5KEZ - chains A and B; structure by X-ray diffraction, 1.83 A resolution.

Chain A:
Protein: Pancreatic alpha-amylase
Source organism: Homo sapiens
Notes: EC 3.2.1.1
Reference sequence: P04746 (AMYP_HUMAN); residues 1-496 here correspond to UniProt positions 16-511 (UniProt number = residue number + 15)
Chain sequence (496 residues; row label = number of the first residue in the row):
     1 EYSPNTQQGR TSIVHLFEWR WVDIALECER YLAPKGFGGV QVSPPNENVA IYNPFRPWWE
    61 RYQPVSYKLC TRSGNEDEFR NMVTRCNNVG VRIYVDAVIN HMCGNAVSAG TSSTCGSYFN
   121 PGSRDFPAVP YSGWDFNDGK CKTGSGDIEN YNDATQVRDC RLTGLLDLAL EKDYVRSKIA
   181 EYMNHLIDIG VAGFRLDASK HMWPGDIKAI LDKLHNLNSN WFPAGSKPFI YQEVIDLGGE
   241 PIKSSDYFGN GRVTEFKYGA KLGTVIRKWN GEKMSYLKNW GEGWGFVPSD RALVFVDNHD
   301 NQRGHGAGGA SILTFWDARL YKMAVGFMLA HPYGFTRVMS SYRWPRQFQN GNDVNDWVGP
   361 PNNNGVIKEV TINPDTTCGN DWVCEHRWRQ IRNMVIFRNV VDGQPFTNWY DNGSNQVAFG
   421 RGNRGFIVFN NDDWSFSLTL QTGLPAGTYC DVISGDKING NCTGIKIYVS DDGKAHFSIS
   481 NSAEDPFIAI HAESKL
Modified positions: E1 (pyroglutamic acid; PCA)
UniProt features mapped onto this chain:
  - active site: D197 (Nucleophile), E233 (Proton donor)
  - binding site (Ca(2+)): N100, R158, D167, H201
  - binding site (chloride): R195, N298, R337
  - site: D300 (Transition state stabilizer)
  - glycosylation: N461 (N-linked (GlcNAc...) asparagine)
Cystine bridges: C28-C86, C70-C115, C141-C160, C378-C384, C450-C462
Ion coordination: Ca2+: N100, R158, D167, H201

Chain B:
Protein: Ace-dty-pro-tyr-ser-cys-trp-val-arg-his-NH2
Chain sequence (11 residues; row label = number of the first residue in the row; numbering starts at 0):
     0 XYPYSCWVRH X
Modified positions: ACE (acetyl group) at position 0; Y1 (D-tyrosine; DTY); NH2 (amino group) at position 10
Covalent attachments: covalent link ACE_0-C5

Interface between chain A and chain B:
Pairs across the interface - 28 pairs, chain A then chain B:
  W58(A) with Y3(B), hydrophobic; S4(B)
  W59(A) with Y3(B); W6(B)
  Y62(A) with Y3(B), hydrophobic
  Q63(A) with W6(B)
  H101(A) with Y3(B), hydrogen bond
  Y151(A) with Y1(B)
  L162(A) with Y1(B); P2(B), hydrophobic
  T163(A) with P2(B); W6(B), hydrogen bond; V7(B)
  L165(A) with Y3(B), hydrophobic
  D197(A) with Y3(B), hydrogen bond
  H201(A) with Y1(B)
  D300(A) with Y3(B), hydrogen bond (side chain-backbone); S4(B), hydrogen bond (side chain-backbone)
  R303(A) with S4(B)
  H305(A) with S4(B); C5(B); R8(B)
  D353(A) with R8(B), hydrogen bond (backbone-side chain)
  V354(A) with H9(B)
  D356(A) with S4(B), hydrogen bond; R8(B), salt bridge; H9(B), salt bridge
  W357(A) with H9(B)
Interface residues without a listed pair, chain A (23 interface residues in all): P54, A198, K200, I235, N352
Interface residues without a listed pair, chain B (10 interface residues in all): ACE_0

Overview:
The interface between chain A and chain B involves 23 residues on one side and 10 on the other, with 7
hydrogen bonds and 2 salt bridges. Polar pairs include D356(A)-R8(B), D356(A)-H9(B) and H101(A)-Y3(B).
Chain A is Pancreatic alpha-amylase (Homo sapiens) and chain B is Ace-dty-pro-tyr-ser-cys-trp-val-arg-his-NH2;
the structure, Selective and potent inhibition of the glycosidase human amylase by the short and extremely
compact peptide ..., was determined by X-ray diffraction.
